PDB entry 4BCN | X-ray diffraction, 2.10 A resolution | chains C and D

[Chain C]
Protein: Cyclin-dependent kinase 2
Organism: Homo sapiens
Notes: EC 2.7.11.22
Reference sequence: P24941 (CDK2_HUMAN); residues 1-298 here = UniProt positions 1-298
Chain sequence (300 residues; row label = number of the first residue in the row; numbers below 1 keep their minus sign (Gly-1 is residue -1)):
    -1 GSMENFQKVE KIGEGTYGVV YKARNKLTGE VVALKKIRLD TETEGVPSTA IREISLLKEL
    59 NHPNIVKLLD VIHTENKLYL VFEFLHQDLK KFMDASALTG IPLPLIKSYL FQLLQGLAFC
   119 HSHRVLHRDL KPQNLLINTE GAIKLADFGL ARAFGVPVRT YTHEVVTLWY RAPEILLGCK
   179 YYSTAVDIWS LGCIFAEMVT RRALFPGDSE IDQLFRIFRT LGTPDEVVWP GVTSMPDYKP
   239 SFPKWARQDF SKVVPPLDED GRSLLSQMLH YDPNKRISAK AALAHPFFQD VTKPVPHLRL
Unresolved in the structure: 295-298
Differences from the reference sequence: expression tag (-1 to 0)
Modified residues: Thr160 (phosphothreonine; TPO)
UniProt features mapped onto this chain:
  - active site: Asp127 (Proton acceptor)
  - binding site (ATP): Ile10 to Val18, Lys33, Glu81 to Leu83, Asp86, Lys129 to Asn132, Asp145
  - binding site (Mg(2+)): Asn132, Asp145
  - site (CDK7 binding): Lys9, Lys88, Lys89, Leu166
  - modified residue: Met1 (N-acetylmethionine), Lys6 (N6-acetyllysine), Thr14 (Phosphothreonine), Tyr15 (Phosphotyrosine), Tyr19 (Phosphotyrosine), Thr160 (Phosphothreonine)
Residues lining bound ligands: T9N (2-[(3-hydroxyphenyl)amino]-4-[4-methyl-2-(methylamino)-1,3-thiazol-5-yl]pyrimidine-5-carbonitrile): Ile10, Val18, Ala31, Lys33, Val64, Phe80, Glu81, Phe82, Leu83, His84, Gln85, Asp86, Lys89, Gln131, Asn132, Leu134, Asp145
From the paper describing this entry:
  - binding site for T9N: Ala31, Phe80, Asp86, Leu134, Asp145

[Chain D]
Protein: Cyclin-A2
Organism: Homo sapiens
Reference sequence: P20248 (CCNA2_HUMAN); residues 171-431 here = UniProt positions 171-431
Chain sequence (262 residues; each row starts with the number of its first residue):
   171 SVNEVPDYHE DIHTYLREME VKCKPKVGYM KKQPDITNSM RAILVDWLVE VGEEYKLQNE
   231 TLHLAVNYID RFLSSMSVLR GKLQLVGTAA MLLASKFEEI YPPEVAEFVY ITDDTYTKKQ
   291 VLRMEHLVLK VLTFDLAAPT VNQFLTQYFL HQQPANCKVE SLAMFLGELS LIDADPYLKY
   351 LPSVIAAAAF HLALYTVTGQ SWPESLIRKT GYTLESLKPC LLDLHQTYLK APQHAQQSIR
   411 EKYKNSKYHG VSLLNPPETL NV
Unresolved in the structure: 171-176, 432
Differences from the reference sequence: expression tag (432); conflict Ala357 (Gly in P20248), Leu392 (Met in P20248)

[Interface between chain C and chain D]
Contacting residue pairs - 66 pairs, chain C then chain D:
  Leu37(C) with His296(D)
  Thr39(C) with Leu292(D)
  Glu40(C) with Leu292(D)
  Thr41(C) with Val275(D); Lys288(D); Leu292(D)
  Glu42(C) with Lys266(D), hydrogen bond (backbone-side chain); Glu274(D); Val275(D), hydrogen bond (side chain-backbone); Leu292(D)
  Gly43(C) with Lys266(D); Leu292(D); Glu295(D)
  Val44(C) with Lys266(D), hydrogen bond (backbone-side chain); Glu295(D), hydrogen bond (backbone-side chain); Leu299(D), hydrophobic
  Ser46(C) with Lys266(D)
  Ile49(C) with Leu263(D), hydrophobic; Lys266(D); Leu306(D), hydrophobic
  Arg50(C) with Lys266(D); Phe267(D), hydrogen bond (side chain-backbone); Glu269(D), hydrogen bond (side chain-backbone)
  Ile52(C) with Phe304(D), hydrophobic
  Ser53(C) with Phe267(D); Phe304(D); Leu306(D)
  Lys56(C) with Thr303(D), hydrogen bond (side chain-backbone); Asp305(D), salt bridge
  Glu57(C) with Tyr185(D), hydrogen bond; Met189(D); Ala307(D)
  His71(C) with His296(D), hydrogen bond; Lys300(D); Phe304(D)
  Thr72(C) with His296(D)
  Leu76(C) with Phe304(D), hydrophobic
  Ala116(C) with Tyr178(D)
  His119(C) with Tyr178(D); Ile182(D)
  Ser120(C) with Tyr178(D); Asp181(D); Ile182(D)
  His121(C) with Tyr185(D)
  Arg122(C) with Ile182(D); Tyr185(D); Ala307(D), hydrogen bond (side chain-backbone)
  Arg150(C) with Glu268(D), salt bridge
  Phe152(C) with Ile182(D), hydrophobic
  Val154(C) with His179(D); Thr316(D), hydrogen bond (backbone-side chain); Gln317(D), hydrogen bond (backbone-backbone); Leu320(D), hydrophobic
  Pro155(C) with Thr316(D); Leu320(D), hydrophobic
  Arg157(C) with Gln228(D), hydrogen bond; Glu230(D); Glu268(D), salt bridge
  Thr158(C) with Ile270(D)
  Tyr159(C) with Ile270(D)
  Thr160(C) with Glu269(D); Ile270(D)
  Ser276(C) with Tyr178(D)
  Ala277(C) with Tyr178(D), hydrogen bond (backbone-side chain)
  Lys278(C) with Tyr178(D), hydrogen bond (backbone-side chain); Asp181(D), salt bridge
Interface residues without a listed pair, chain C (39 interface residues in all): Asp38, Leu54, Val69, Glu73, Ala151, Glu162
Interface residues without a listed pair, chain D (34 interface residues in all): Leu186, Tyr271, Arg293, Gln313

[Summary]
Chain C and chain D form an interface of 39 and 34 residues respectively; the contacts include 15 hydrogen
bonds and 4 salt bridges. Polar pairs include Lys56(C)-Asp305(D), Arg150(C)-Glu268(D) and Arg157(C)-Glu268(D).
Bound to chain C: compound T9N. From the paper: a binding site for T9N at Ala31(C), Phe80(C) and Asp86(C)
among others.
Chain C is Cyclin-dependent kinase 2 and chain D is Cyclin-A2, both from Homo sapiens; the structure,
Structure of CDK2 in complex with cyclin A and a 2-amino-4-heteroaryl- pyrimidine inhibitor, was determined by
X-ray diffraction (same publication as 4BCF, 4BCH, 4BCI, 4BCJ, 4BCK, 4BCM, 4BCO and 4BCQ).
